8RWJ - chains I and F of the 9 polymer chains in the assembly; structure by electron microscopy, 3.50 A resolution.

[Chain I (and F)]
Protein: Acetyl-coenzyme A synthetase
Organism: Saccharomyces cerevisiae SK1
Notes: EC 6.2.1.1; chain F of this document is another copy of the same molecule, construct and numbering; everything in this record applies to it too
UniProt: N1P7N2 (N1P7N2_YEASC); residue numbers follow UniProt; this construct covers 1-713
Chain sequence (713 residues; each row starts with the number of its first residue):
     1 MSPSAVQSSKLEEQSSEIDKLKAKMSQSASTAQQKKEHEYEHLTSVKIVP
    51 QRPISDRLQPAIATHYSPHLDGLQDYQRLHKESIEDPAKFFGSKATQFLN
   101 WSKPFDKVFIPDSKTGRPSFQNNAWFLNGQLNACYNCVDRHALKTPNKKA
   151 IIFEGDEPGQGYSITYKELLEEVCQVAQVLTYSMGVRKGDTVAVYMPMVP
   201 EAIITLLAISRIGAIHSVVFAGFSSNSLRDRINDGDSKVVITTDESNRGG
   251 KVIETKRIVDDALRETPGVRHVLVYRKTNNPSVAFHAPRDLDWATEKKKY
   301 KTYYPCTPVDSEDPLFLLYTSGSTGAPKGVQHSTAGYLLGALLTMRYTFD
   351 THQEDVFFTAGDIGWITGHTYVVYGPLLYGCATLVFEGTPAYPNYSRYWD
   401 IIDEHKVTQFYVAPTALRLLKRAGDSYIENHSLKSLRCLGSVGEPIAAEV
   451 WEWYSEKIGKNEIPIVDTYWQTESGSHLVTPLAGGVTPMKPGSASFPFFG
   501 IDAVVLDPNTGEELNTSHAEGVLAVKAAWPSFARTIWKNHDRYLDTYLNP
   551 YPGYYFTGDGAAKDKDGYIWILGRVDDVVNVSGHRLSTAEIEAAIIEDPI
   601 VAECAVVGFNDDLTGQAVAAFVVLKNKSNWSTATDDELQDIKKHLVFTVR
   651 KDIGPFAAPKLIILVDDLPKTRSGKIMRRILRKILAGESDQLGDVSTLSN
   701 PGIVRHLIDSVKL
Not modelled in the structure: 1-37
Reported in the primary citation:
  - catalytic residues: Lys675 (citing earlier work)
  - binding site for the ligand 6R9: Lys675

[How chain I and chain F interact]
Contacting residue pairs (20; chain I residue first):
  Gln51(I) - Asp690(F)
  Arg52(I) - Asp709(F)  salt bridge
  Pro53(I) - Ile708(F)
  Asp56(I) - Arg705(F)  salt bridge
  Thr64(I) - Glu254(F)  hydrogen bond
  His65(I) - Glu254(F)
  His65(I) - Arg257(F)
  Ser67(I) - Ser224(F)
  Ser67(I) - Asp694(F)
  Pro68(I) - Asn226(F)  hydrogen bond (backbone-side chain)
  His69(I) - Asn226(F)  hydrogen bond (backbone-side chain)
  Asp71(I) - Asn226(F)  hydrogen bond
  Asp71(I) - Gly693(F)
  Lys94(I) - Glu265(F)  salt bridge
  Gln97(I) - Glu265(F)  hydrogen bond (side chain-backbone)
  Gln97(I) - Thr266(F)
  Phe98(I) - Glu265(F)
  Lys144(I) - His286(F)  hydrogen bond
  Arg346(I) - Glu265(F)  salt bridge
  Pro488(I) - Asp690(F)
Also at the interface, not in a pair above, chain I (23 interface residues in all): Pro50, Leu70, Gln74, Tyr347, Glu354, Glu462, Gly485
Also at the interface, not in a pair above, chain F (18 interface residues in all): Arg264, Pro267, Ser689, Gln691, Val704

[Overview]
Chain I and chain F form an interface of 23 and 18 residues respectively; the contacts include 6 hydrogen
bonds and 4 salt bridges. Polar pairs include Arg52(I)-Asp709(F), Asp56(I)-Arg705(F) and Lys94(I)-Glu265(F).
From the paper: the catalytic residue Lys675(I); a binding site for the ligand 6R9 at Lys675(I).
Both chains are Acetyl-coenzyme A synthetase (Saccharomyces cerevisiae SK1). Entry 8RWJ (cryoEM structure of
Acs1 filament) was determined by electron microscopy together with 8RWK from the same study.
